Entry 6CRJ (electron microscopy, 8.00 A resolution (low resolution: residue-level contacts below are approximate; hydrogen-bond / salt-bridge calls are withheld)); this record covers chains B and A of the 3 polymer chains in the assembly.

[Chain B (and A)]
Name: Norwalk virus, MNV-1 capsid protein chimera
Organism: Norwalk virus
Notes: fragment: Norwalk shell domain , MNV-1 P domain; chain A of this document is another copy of the same molecule, construct and numbering; everything in this record applies to it too
UniProtKB: chimeric construct of Q83884, Q2V8W4: residues 10-221 from Q83884 (CAPSD_NVN68) positions 10-221 (same numbers); residues 228-540 from Q2V8W4 positions 228-540 (same numbers)
Amino-acid sequence (531 residues; each row starts with the number of its first residue):
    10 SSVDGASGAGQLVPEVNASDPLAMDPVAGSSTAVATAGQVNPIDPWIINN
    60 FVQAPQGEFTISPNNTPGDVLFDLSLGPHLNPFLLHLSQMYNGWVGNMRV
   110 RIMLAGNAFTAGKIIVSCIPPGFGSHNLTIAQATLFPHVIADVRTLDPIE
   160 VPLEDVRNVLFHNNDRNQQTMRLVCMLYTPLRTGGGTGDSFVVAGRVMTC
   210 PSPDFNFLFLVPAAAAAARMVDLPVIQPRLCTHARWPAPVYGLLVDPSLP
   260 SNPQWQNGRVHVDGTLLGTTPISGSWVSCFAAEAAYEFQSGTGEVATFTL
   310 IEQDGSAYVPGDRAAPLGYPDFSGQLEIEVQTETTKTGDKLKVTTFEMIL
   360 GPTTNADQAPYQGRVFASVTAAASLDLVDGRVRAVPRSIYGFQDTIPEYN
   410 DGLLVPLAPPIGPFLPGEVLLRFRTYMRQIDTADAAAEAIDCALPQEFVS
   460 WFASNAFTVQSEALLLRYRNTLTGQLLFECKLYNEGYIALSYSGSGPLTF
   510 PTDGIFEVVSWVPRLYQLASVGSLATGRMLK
Not modelled in the structure: 382-385 (chain A: 10-28, 382-385)
Sequence notes: linker (222-227)

[How chain B and chain A interact]
Contacting residue pairs (101; chain B residue first):
  Asp53(B) - Leu219(A)
  His95(B) - His95(A)
  His95(B) - Gln98(A)
  His95(B) - Met99(A)
  His95(B) - Ala223(A)
  Leu96(B) - Met99(A)
  Gln98(B) - His95(A)
  Met99(B) - His95(A)
  Met99(B) - Leu96(A)
  Leu219(B) - Asp53(A)
  Leu219(B) - Trp55(A)
  Val220(B) - Phe92(A)
  Ala222(B) - His95(A)
  Pro233(B) - Ser463(A)
  Ile235(B) - Ile281(A)
  Arg238(B) - Trp285(A)
  Arg238(B) - Asp313(A)
  Arg238(B) - Ser315(A)
  Leu239(B) - Ile281(A)
  Leu239(B) - Ser282(A)
  Leu239(B) - Trp285(A)
  Leu239(B) - Asp313(A)
  Cys240(B) - Ser282(A)
  Cys240(B) - Ser284(A)
  Cys240(B) - Trp285(A)
  Thr241(B) - Ser282(A)
  Thr241(B) - Gly283(A)
  Thr241(B) - Ser284(A)
  Ala247(B) - Ser284(A)
  Pro248(B) - Ser284(A)
  Pro248(B) - Trp285(A)
  Pro248(B) - Arg392(A)
  Tyr250(B) - Gln312(A)
  Tyr250(B) - Thr343(A)
  Tyr250(B) - Arg392(A)
  Ile281(B) - Ile235(A)
  Ile281(B) - Glu456(A)
  Ser282(B) - Leu239(A)
  Ser282(B) - Cys240(A)
  Ser282(B) - Thr241(A)
  Ser282(B) - Glu456(A)
  Gly283(B) - Thr241(A)
  Ser284(B) - Cys240(A)
  Ser284(B) - Thr241(A)
  Ser284(B) - Ala247(A)
  Ser284(B) - Pro248(A)
  Trp285(B) - Arg238(A)
  Trp285(B) - Leu239(A)
  Trp285(B) - Pro248(A)
  Asp313(B) - Arg238(A)
  Asp313(B) - Leu239(A)
  Ser315(B) - Arg238(A)
  Glu338(B) - Arg396(A)
  Glu338(B) - Arg437(A)
  Gln340(B) - Arg437(A)
  Thr343(B) - Tyr250(A)
  Thr343(B) - Tyr435(A)
  Thr343(B) - Ala446(A)
  Thr344(B) - Tyr435(A)
  Lys345(B) - Tyr435(A)
  Thr346(B) - Arg433(A)
  Thr346(B) - Ala448(A)
  Asp348(B) - Ala446(A)
  Lys349(B) - Ala445(A)
  Leu350(B) - Met436(A)
  Leu350(B) - Ala444(A)
  Leu350(B) - Ala445(A)
  Leu350(B) - Ala446(A)
  Leu350(B) - Glu447(A)
  Lys351(B) - Ala444(A)
  Val352(B) - Arg437(A)
  Val352(B) - Ala444(A)
  Arg392(B) - Pro248(A)
  Arg392(B) - Tyr250(A)
  Arg396(B) - Glu338(A)
  Arg396(B) - Arg396(A)
  Arg433(B) - Thr346(A)
  Tyr435(B) - Thr343(A)
  Tyr435(B) - Thr344(A)
  Tyr435(B) - Lys345(A)
  Met436(B) - Gln340(A)
  Met436(B) - Leu350(A)
  Arg437(B) - Glu338(A)
  Arg437(B) - Gln340(A)
  Arg437(B) - Val352(A)
  Ala444(B) - Leu350(A)
  Ala444(B) - Lys351(A)
  Ala444(B) - Val352(A)
  Ala445(B) - Asp348(A)
  Ala445(B) - Lys349(A)
  Ala445(B) - Leu350(A)
  Ala446(B) - Thr343(A)
  Ala446(B) - Asp348(A)
  Ala446(B) - Lys349(A)
  Ala446(B) - Leu350(A)
  Glu447(B) - Leu350(A)
  Ala448(B) - Thr346(A)
  Glu456(B) - Ile281(A)
  Glu456(B) - Ser282(A)
  Trp460(B) - Ser463(A)
  Ser463(B) - Trp460(A)
Interface residues without a listed pair, chain B (61 interface residues in all): Gln48, Trp55, Phe92, Tyr100, Pro221, His242, Gln312, Thr434, Gln438, Asp443, Ser459, Asn464
Interface residues without a listed pair, chain A (59 interface residues in all): Gln48, Asn50, Ile56, Tyr100, Pro221, Pro233, Thr341, Ser459, Asn464

[Summary]
61 residues of chain B face 59 of chain A across their interface.
Chain B and chain A are both Norwalk virus, MNV-1 capsid protein chimera (Norwalk virus); the structure, Mouse
norovirus model using the crystal structure of MNV P domain and the Norwalkvirus shell domain, was determined
by electron microscopy, deposited together with 6C6Q, 6C74, 6E47 and 6E48.
